PDB entry 8JXN | electron microscopy, 3.20 A resolution | chains C and A of the 12 polymer chains in the assembly

Chain C:
Molecule: Methylcrotonoyl-CoA carboxylase subunit alpha, mitochondrial
Source organism: Homo sapiens
Notes: EC 6.4.1.4
Reference sequence: Q96RQ3 (MCCA_HUMAN); residue numbers follow UniProt; this construct covers 1-725
Chain sequence (725 residues; each row starts with the number of its first residue):
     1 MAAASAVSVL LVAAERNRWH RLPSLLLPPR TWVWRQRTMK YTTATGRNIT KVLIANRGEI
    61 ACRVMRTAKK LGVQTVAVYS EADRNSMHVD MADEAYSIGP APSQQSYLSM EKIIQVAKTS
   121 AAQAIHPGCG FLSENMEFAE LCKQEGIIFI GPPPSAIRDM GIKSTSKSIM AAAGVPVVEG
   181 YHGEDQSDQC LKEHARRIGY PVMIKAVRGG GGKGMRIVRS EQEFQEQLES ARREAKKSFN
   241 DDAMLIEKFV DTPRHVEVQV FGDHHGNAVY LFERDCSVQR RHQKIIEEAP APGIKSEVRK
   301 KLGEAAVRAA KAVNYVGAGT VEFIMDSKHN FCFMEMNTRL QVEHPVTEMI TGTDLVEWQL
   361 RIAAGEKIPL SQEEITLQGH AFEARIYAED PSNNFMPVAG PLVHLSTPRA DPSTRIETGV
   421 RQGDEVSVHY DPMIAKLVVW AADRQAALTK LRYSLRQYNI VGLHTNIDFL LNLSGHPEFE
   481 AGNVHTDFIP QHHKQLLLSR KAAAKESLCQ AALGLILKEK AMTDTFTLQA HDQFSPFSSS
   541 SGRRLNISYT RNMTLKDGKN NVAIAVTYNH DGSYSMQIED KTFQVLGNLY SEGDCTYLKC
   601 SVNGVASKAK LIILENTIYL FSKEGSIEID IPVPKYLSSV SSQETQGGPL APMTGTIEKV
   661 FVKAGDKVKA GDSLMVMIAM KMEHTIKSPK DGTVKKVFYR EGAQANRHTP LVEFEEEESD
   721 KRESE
Disordered / not traced: 1-57, 74-123, 180-248, 718-725

Chain A:
Molecule: Methylcrotonoyl-CoA carboxylase beta chain, mitochondrial
Source organism: Homo sapiens
Notes: EC 6.4.1.4
Reference sequence: Q9HCC0 (MCCB_HUMAN); residue numbers follow UniProt; this construct covers 1-563
Chain sequence (563 residues; each row starts with the number of its first residue):
     1 MWAVLRLALR PCARASPAGP RAYHGDSVAS LGTQPDLGSA LYQENYKQMK ALVNQLHERV
    61 EHIKLGGGEK ARALHISRGK LLPRERIDNL IDPGSPFLEL SQFAGYQLYD NEEVPGGGII
   121 TGIGRVSGVE CMIIANDATV KGGAYYPVTV KKQLRAQEIA MQNRLPCIYL VDSGGAYLPR
   181 QADVFPDRDH FGRTFYNQAI MSSKNIAQIA VVMGSCTAGG AYVPAMADEN IIVRKQGTIF
   241 LAGPPLVKAA TGEEVSAEDL GGADLHCRKS GVSDHWALDD HHALHLTRKV VRNLNYQKKL
   301 DVTIEPSEEP LFPADELYGI VGANLKRSFD VREVIARIVD GSRFTEFKAF YGDTLVTGFA
   361 RIFGYPVGIV GNNGVLFSES AKKGTHFVQL CCQRNIPLLF LQNITGFMVG REYEAEGIAK
   421 DGAKMVAAVA CAQVPKITLI IGGSYGAGNY GMCGRAYSPR FLYIWPNARI SVMGGEQAAN
   481 VLATITKDQR AREGKQFSSA DEAALKEPII KKFEEEGNPY YSSARVWDDG IIDPADTRLV
   541 LGLSFSAALN APIEKTDFGI FRM
Disordered / not traced: 1-22
Ligand contacts:
  - BTI (5-(hexahydro-2-oxo-1H-thieno[3,4-d]imidazol-6-yl)pentanal): Ala218, Leu241, Ala242, Leu246
  - TW3 (S-[2-[3-[[(2R)-4-[[[(2S,3S,4S,5S)-5-(6-aminopurin-9-yl)-4-oxidanyl-3-phosphonooxy-oxolan-2-yl]methoxy-oxidanyl-phosphoryl]oxy-oxidanyl-phosphoryl]oxy-3,3-dimethyl-2-oxidanyl-butanoyl]amino]propanoylamino]ethyl] 3-methylbut-2-enethioate), molecule 1: Arg78, Lys141, Gly142, Ala144, Gly174, Gly175, Ala176, Tyr177, Leu178, Phe185, Phe191, Ser215, Thr217, Ala218, Gly219, Leu246
  - TW3, molecule 2: Gly446, Ala447, Tyr450, Val472, Ile485, Gln489
Swiss-Prot annotation at these positions:
  - region: Arg343 to Asn372 (Acyl-CoA binding)
  - modified residue: Lys70 (N6-acetyllysine), Lys141 (N6-succinyllysine), Lys495 (N6-acetyllysine), Lys511 (N6-acetyllysine)
Reported in the primary citation:
  - mutagenesis - L241R, A242F: decreased catalytic activity on TW3
  - catalytic residues: Phe407, Ala447 (proposed by the authors, not directly observed)

Chain C / chain A interface:
Residue-residue contacts - 60 pairs, chain C then chain A:
  Glu519(C) - Pro93(A)
  Phe526(C) - Gly128(A)
  His531(C) - Lys298(A)
  His531(C) - Lys299(A)
  His531(C) - Leu300(A)
  Asp532(C) - Lys298(A)  salt bridge
  Asp532(C) - Leu300(A)
  Asp532(C) - Tyr365(A)  hydrogen bond
  Asp532(C) - Ser546(A)  hydrogen bond
  Phe534(C) - Ile304(A)  hydrophobic
  Phe534(C) - Glu305(A)
  Phe534(C) - Pro306(A)  hydrophobic
  Phe534(C) - Phe363(A)
  Ser535(C) - Arg125(A)  hydrogen bond
  Ser535(C) - Tyr365(A)
  Ser535(C) - Ser546(A)
  Pro536(C) - Pro96(A)
  Pro536(C) - Phe363(A)  hydrophobic
  Pro536(C) - Gly542(A)
  Pro536(C) - Leu543(A)  hydrophobic
  Phe537(C) - Pro96(A)
  Phe537(C) - Ile123(A)
  Phe537(C) - Arg125(A)
  Phe537(C) - Glu130(A)
  Phe537(C) - Leu543(A)
  Phe537(C) - Ser546(A)
  Ser538(C) - Arg125(A)
  Ser539(C) - Gly94(A)
  Ser539(C) - Pro96(A)
  Ser540(C) - Gly94(A)
  Ser541(C) - Gly94(A)  hydrogen bond (backbone-backbone)
  Gly542(C) - Gly94(A)  hydrogen bond (backbone-backbone)
  Arg543(C) - Pro96(A)
  Arg543(C) - Phe97(A)  hydrogen bond (backbone-backbone)
  Arg543(C) - Asp536(A)  salt bridge
  Arg543(C) - Leu539(A)
  Arg544(C) - Asp88(A)  salt bridge
  Arg544(C) - Ile91(A)
  Arg544(C) - Ser95(A)  hydrogen bond (side chain-backbone)
  Arg544(C) - Pro96(A)
  Arg544(C) - Phe97(A)
  Leu545(C) - Leu98(A)  hydrophobic
  Leu545(C) - Glu99(A)
  Leu545(C) - Gln102(A)
  Leu545(C) - Val540(A)  hydrophobic
  Asn546(C) - Leu56(A)
  Asn546(C) - His57(A)  hydrogen bond (backbone-side chain)
  Asn546(C) - Val60(A)
  Asn546(C) - Glu61(A)
  Asn546(C) - Gln102(A)
  Asn546(C) - Ile531(A)
  Ile547(C) - Val60(A)  hydrophobic
  Ile547(C) - Glu61(A)
  Ile547(C) - Lys64(A)
  Tyr549(C) - Asp88(A)
  Tyr636(C) - His282(A)
  Tyr636(C) - His285(A)
  Ser641(C) - Leu278(A)
  Glu644(C) - Arg234(A)  salt bridge
  Glu644(C) - Leu278(A)
Interface residues without a listed pair, chain C (26 interface residues in all): Thr550, Arg551, Tyr568, Leu637
Interface residues without a listed pair, chain A (44 interface residues in all): Gly124, Trp276, His281, Ser307, Asp533, Ala547

Summary:
26 residues of chain C face 44 of chain A across their interface; the contacts include 8 hydrogen bonds and 4
salt bridges. Polar pairs include Asp532(C)-Lys298(A), Arg543(C)-Asp536(A) and Arg544(C)-Asp88(A). The paper
reports catalytic residues Phe407(A) and Ala447(A); L241R and A242F of chain A reduce catalytic activity on
TW3.
Here chain C is Methylcrotonoyl-CoA carboxylase subunit alpha, mitochondrial and chain A is
Methylcrotonoyl-CoA carboxylase beta chain, mitochondrial, both from Homo sapiens. Entry 8JXN (Human
3-methylcrotonyl-CoA carboxylase in BCCP-H1 state with MCoA) was determined by electron microscopy (same
publication as 7YBU, 8J4Z, 8J78, 8J7D, 8JAK, 8JAW and 3 further entries).
